PDB entry 7K9D | X-ray diffraction, 2.10 A resolution | chains A and B

== Chain A ==
Name: OLE-associated protein B
Source organism: Bacillus halodurans (strain ATCC BAA-125 / DSM 18197 / FERM 7344 / JCM 9153 / C-125)
Reference sequence: Q9KGD7 (Q9KGD7_BACHD); residues 5-102 here = UniProt positions 5-102
Amino-acid sequence (98 residues; each row starts with the number of its first residue):
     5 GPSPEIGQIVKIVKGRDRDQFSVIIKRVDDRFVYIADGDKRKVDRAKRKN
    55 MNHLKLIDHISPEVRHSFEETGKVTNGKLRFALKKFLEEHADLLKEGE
Disordered / not traced: 5, 95-102
Reported in the primary citation:
  - mutagenesis - G19S, H57Y: decreased binding to OLE RNA (citing earlier work)

== Chain B ==
Molecule: Ole* RNA
Sequence (60 nucleotides; row label = number of the first residue in the row):
   484 XGCCAGUCUGGCGUUUGGUGACAGCGCCAAGUUCUUCGGAAUUGGGAAAU
   534 CCUACUGGCC
Modified positions: GTP (guanosine-5'-triphosphate) at position 484
Small-molecule neighbours:
  - cobalt hexammine(III) (NCO), molecule 1: G485, C486, C487, U539, G540, G541, C542, C543
  - cobalt hexammine(III) (NCO), molecule 2: C486, C487, U533, C534, C535
  - cobalt hexammine(III) (NCO), molecule 3: A488, G489, U490, C534, C535, A537
  - cobalt hexammine(III) (NCO), molecule 4: U492, G493, G494, A506, C508, C510, C511, A512
  - cobalt hexammine(III) (NCO), molecule 5: C495, G496, U497, C505, A506, G507, C508
  - cobalt hexammine(III) (NCO), molecule 6: G527, G528, G529, C534

== Interface between chain A and chain B ==
Contacting residue pairs - 29 pairs, chain A then chain B:
  Lys18(A) with G503(B), phosphate contact; A504(B), phosphate contact
  Gly19(A) with G501(B), base contact; G503(B), phosphate contact; A504(B), hydrogen bond to the phosphate
  Arg20(A) with U499(B), salt bridge to the phosphate; G500(B), salt bridge to the phosphate; G501(B), hydrogen bond to the base; C505(B), base contact
  Arg22(A) with A504(B), salt bridge to the phosphate
  Arg35(A) with G541(B), salt bridge to the phosphate; C542(B), salt bridge to the phosphate
  Lys44(A) with U498(B), hydrogen bond to the phosphate
  Arg45(A) with G500(B), salt bridge to the phosphate
  Arg49(A) with U499(B), salt bridge to the phosphate; G500(B), salt bridge to the phosphate
  Lys51(A) with G501(B), hydrogen bond to the base; U502(B), phosphate contact; G503(B), salt bridge to the phosphate
  Arg52(A) with U502(B), salt bridge to the phosphate
  Lys53(A) with U502(B), phosphate contact; G503(B), salt bridge to the phosphate
  Asn54(A) with U502(B), hydrogen bond to the sugar; G540(B), hydrogen bond to the phosphate; G541(B), hydrogen bond to the phosphate
  Asn56(A) with G541(B), phosphate contact
  His57(A) with U502(B), hydrogen bond to the sugar; G503(B), hydrogen bond to the sugar; G540(B), salt bridge to the phosphate
Other interface residues (no listed pair), chain A (16 interface residues in all): Asp21, Phe36
Other interface residues (no listed pair), chain B (13 interface residues in all): A506, U539

== Overview ==
The interface between chain A and chain B involves 16 residues on one side and 13 on the other, with 9
hydrogen bonds and 12 salt bridges. Among the polar pairs are Arg20(A)-G501(B), Lys51(A)-G501(B) and
Asn54(A)-U502(B). The paper reports that G19S and H57Y of chain A reduce binding to OLE RNA.
Here chain A is OLE-associated protein B (Bacillus halodurans (strain ATCC BAA-125 / DSM 18197 / FERM 7344 /
JCM 9153 / C-125)) and chain B is Ole* RNA. Entry 7K9D (Crystal structure of Bacillus halodurans OapB in
complex with its OLE RNA target (crystal form I)) was determined by X-ray diffraction together with 7K9B, 7K9C
and 7K9E from the same study.
